3GPS - chains A and D of the 4 polymer chains in the assembly; structure by X-ray diffraction, 1.78 A resolution.

== Chain A (and D) ==
Protein: Transthyretin
From: Homo sapiens
Notes: fragment: to 147; chain D of this document is another copy of the same molecule, construct and numbering; everything in this record applies to it too
Reference sequence: P02766 (TTHY_HUMAN); residues 1-127 here correspond to UniProt positions 21-147 (UniProt number = residue number + 20)
Amino-acid sequence (127 residues; numbered 1 to 127; the number before each row is that of its first residue):
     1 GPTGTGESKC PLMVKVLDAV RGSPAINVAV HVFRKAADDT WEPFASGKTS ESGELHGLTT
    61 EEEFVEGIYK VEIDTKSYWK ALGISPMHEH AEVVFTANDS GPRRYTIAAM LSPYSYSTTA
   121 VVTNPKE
Not modelled in the structure: 1-9, 125-127
Differences from the reference sequence: engineered mutation Met87 (Phe107 in P02766), Met110 (Leu130 in P02766)
Bound ions: Zn2+ site 1: Cys10, His56; Zn2+ site 2: His31, Asp74; Zn2+ site 3: His88, His90
UniProt features mapped onto this chain:
  - binding site (L-thyroxine): Lys15, Glu54, Ser117
  - modified residue: Cys10 (Sulfocysteine), Glu42 (4-carboxyglutamate), Ser52 (Phosphoserine)
  - glycosylation: Asn98 (N-linked (GlcNAc...) asparagine)
From the paper describing this entry:
  - Zn2+ coordination: Cys10, His56, His88, His90, Glu92

== How chain A and chain D interact ==
Residue-residue contacts (23; chain A residue first):
  Ala19(A) - Ser112(D)
  Ala19(A) - Pro113(D)
  Ala19(A) - Tyr114(D)  hydrogen bond (backbone-backbone)
  Ala19(A) - Ser115(D)
  Val20(A) - Ile84(D)  hydrophobic
  Val20(A) - Pro113(D)
  Val20(A) - Tyr114(D)
  Arg21(A) - Tyr114(D)
  Gly22(A) - Tyr114(D)
  Leu82(A) - Leu82(D)
  Leu82(A) - Ile84(D)  hydrophobic
  Ile84(A) - Val20(D)
  Ile84(A) - Arg21(D)
  Ser112(A) - Ala19(D)
  Ser112(A) - Ser112(D)  hydrogen bond
  Pro113(A) - Ala19(D)
  Pro113(A) - Val20(D)
  Tyr114(A) - Ala19(D)  hydrogen bond (backbone-backbone)
  Tyr114(A) - Val20(D)
  Tyr114(A) - Arg21(D)
  Tyr114(A) - Gly22(D)
  Ser115(A) - Ala19(D)
  Ser117(A) - Ser117(D)  hydrogen bond
Also at the interface, not in a pair above, chain A (12 interface residues in all): Met110
Also at the interface, not in a pair above, chain D (12 interface residues in all): Met110

== Overview ==
The chain A/chain D interface involves 12 residues from each chain, with 4 hydrogen bonds. Among the polar
pairs are Ser112(A)-Ser112(D), Ser117(A)-Ser117(D) and Ala19(A)-Tyr114(D). Cys10(A) and His56(A) coordinate
Zn2+ site 1. From UniProt: 3 L-thyroxine-binding residues on chain A. From the paper: Zn2+ coordination by
Cys10(A), His56(A) and His88(A) among others.
Both chains are Transthyretin (Homo sapiens). Entry 3GPS (Crystal structure of the F87M/L110M mutant of human
transthyretin at pH 5.5) was determined by X-ray diffraction (same publication as 3GRB, 3GRG, 3DGD and 3DID).
